Entry 6QFD (X-ray diffraction, 2.13 A resolution); this record covers chains A and F of the 4 polymer chains in the assembly.

# Chain A
Protein: DNA-binding protein
Organism: Halobacterium salinarum NRC-1
UniProtKB: Q9HSF4 (Q9HSF4_HALSA); residue numbers follow UniProt; this construct covers 6-116
Chain sequence (116 residues; each row starts with the number of its first residue):
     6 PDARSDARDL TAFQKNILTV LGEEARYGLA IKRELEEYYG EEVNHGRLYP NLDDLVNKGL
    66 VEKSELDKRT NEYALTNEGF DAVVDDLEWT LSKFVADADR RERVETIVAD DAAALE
Not modelled in the structure: 6
Differences from the reference sequence: expression tag (117-121)
From the paper describing this entry:
  - binding site for the 28-nt DNA strand: Arg-74

# Chain F
Molecule: 28-nt DNA strand
Sequence (28 nucleotides; each row starts with the number of its first residue):
     1 CCGAAGTGTA AACGCGTTGA CATGTGGT

# Interface between chain A and chain F
Contacting residue pairs (26):
  Tyr-32(A) / DG6(F)  hydrogen bond to the phosphate
  Tyr-32(A) / DT7(F)  phosphate contact
  Gly-33(A) / DT7(F)  hydrogen bond to the phosphate
  Leu-34(A) / DG6(F)  phosphate contact
  Leu-34(A) / DT7(F)  hydrogen bond to the phosphate
  His-50(A) / DT7(F)  hydrogen bond to the base
  His-50(A) / DG8(F)  hydrogen bond to the base
  His-50(A) / DT9(F)  hydrogen bond to the base
  Gly-51(A) / DT9(F)  base contact
  Gly-51(A) / DA10(F)  base contact
  Tyr-54(A) / DG6(F)  sugar contact
  Tyr-54(A) / DT7(F)  hydrogen bond to the phosphate
  Tyr-54(A) / DG8(F)  phosphate contact
  Tyr-54(A) / DT9(F)  base contact
  Pro-55(A) / DT9(F)  base contact
  Lys-68(A) / DG8(F)  salt bridge to the phosphate
  Arg-74(A) / DA4(F)  base contact
  Arg-74(A) / DA5(F)  hydrogen bond to the base
  Arg-74(A) / DG6(F)  sugar contact
  Arg-74(A) / DT7(F)  sugar contact
  Thr-75(A) / DG6(F)  sugar contact
  Thr-75(A) / DT7(F)  phosphate contact
  Asn-76(A) / DT7(F)  hydrogen bond to the phosphate
  Asn-76(A) / DG8(F)  phosphate contact
  Tyr-78(A) / DT7(F)  phosphate contact
  Tyr-78(A) / DG8(F)  phosphate contact
Also at the interface, not in a pair above, chain A (14 interface residues in all): Arg-38, Asp-58

# In short
14 residues of chain A and 7 residues of chain F are in contact; the contacts include 9 hydrogen bonds and 1
salt bridge. Polar contacts include His-50(A)/DT7(F), His-50(A)/DG8(F) and His-50(A)/DT9(F). From the paper: a
binding site for the 28-nt DNA strand at Arg-74(A).
Here chain A is DNA-binding protein (Halobacterium salinarum NRC-1) and chain F is a 28-nt DNA strand. Entry
6QFD (The complex structure of hsRosR-S4 (vng0258/RosR-S4)) was determined by X-ray diffraction, deposited
together with 6QH0, 6QIL and 6QUA.
